5UTP - chain A; structure by X-ray diffraction, 2.20 A resolution.

== Chain A ==
Name: Beta-hexosaminidase
Source organism: Burkholderia cenocepacia
Notes: EC 3.2.1.52
UniProt: A0A125HFC0 (A0A125HFC0_9BURK); residue numbers follow UniProt; this construct covers 1-342
Amino-acid sequence (350 residues; numbered -7 to 342; the number before each row is that of its first residue; numbers below 1 keep their minus sign (Met-7 is residue -7)):
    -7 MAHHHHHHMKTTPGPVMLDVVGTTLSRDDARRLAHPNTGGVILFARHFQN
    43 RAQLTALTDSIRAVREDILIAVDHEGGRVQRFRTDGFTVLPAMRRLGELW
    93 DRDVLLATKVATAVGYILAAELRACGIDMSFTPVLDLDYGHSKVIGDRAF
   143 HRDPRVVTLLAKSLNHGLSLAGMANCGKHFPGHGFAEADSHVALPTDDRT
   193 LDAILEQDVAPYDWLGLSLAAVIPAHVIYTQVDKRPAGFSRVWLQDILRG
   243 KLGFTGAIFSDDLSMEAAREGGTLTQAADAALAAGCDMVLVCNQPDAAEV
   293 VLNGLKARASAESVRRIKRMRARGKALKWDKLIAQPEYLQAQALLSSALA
Disordered / not traced: -7 to 2, 133, 178-184, 342
Differences from the reference sequence: expression tag (-7 to 0)
Ligand contacts: N-ethylbutyryl-PUGNAc (8M7; N-[(2Z,3R,4R,5S,6R)-4,5-dihydroxy-6-(hydroxymethyl)-2-{[(phenylcarbamoyl)oxy]imino}tetrahydro-2H-pyran-3-yl]-2-ethylbutanamide): Ile34, Phe36, Asp65, Glu67, Arg73, Phe123, Asp128, Val136, Ile137, Arg140, Lys170, His171, His175, Ile215, Asp253, Asp254, Ser256, Met257, Leu282, Cys284
Reported in the primary citation:
  - conformationally variable residues (loop rearrangement): His183
  - binding site for N-ethylbutyryl-PUGNAc: Val136, Ile137, Asp253, Asp254, Met257

== Summary ==
Bound to chain A: N-ethylbutyryl-PUGNAc. From the paper: a binding site for N-ethylbutyryl-PUGNAc at Val136,
Ile137 and Asp253 among others; conformational variability at His183.
Chain A is Beta-hexosaminidase (Burkholderia cenocepacia); the structure, Crystal structure of Burkholderia
cenocepacia family 3 glycoside hydrolase (NagZ) bound to N-ethylbutyryl-PUGNAc, was determined by X-ray
diffraction (same publication as 5UTQ and 5UTR).
